1IZL - chains D and F of the 28 polymer chains in the assembly; structure by X-ray diffraction, 3.70 A resolution.

Chain D:
Molecule: Photosystem II: Subunit PsbD
From: Thermosynechococcus elongatus
Amino-acid sequence (352 residues; each row starts with the number of its first residue):
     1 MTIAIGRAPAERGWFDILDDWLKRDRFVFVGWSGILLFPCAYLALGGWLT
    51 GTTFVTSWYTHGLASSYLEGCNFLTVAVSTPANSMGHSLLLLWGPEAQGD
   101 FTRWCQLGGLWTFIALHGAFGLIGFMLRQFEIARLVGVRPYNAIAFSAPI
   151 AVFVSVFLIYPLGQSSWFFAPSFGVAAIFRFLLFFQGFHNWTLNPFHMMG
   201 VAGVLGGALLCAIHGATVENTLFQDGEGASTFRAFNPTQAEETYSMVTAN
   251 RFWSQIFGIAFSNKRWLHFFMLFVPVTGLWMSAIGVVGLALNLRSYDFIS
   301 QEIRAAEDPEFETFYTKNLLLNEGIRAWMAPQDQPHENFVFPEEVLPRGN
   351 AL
Not modelled in the structure: 1-33, 81-95, 164-168, 222-243
Small-molecule neighbours:
  - chlorophyll a (CLA), molecule 1: F113, L116, F120
  - chlorophyll a (CLA), molecule 2: V152, F173, F184, G187, F188, G200, V201
  - chlorophyll a (CLA), molecule 3: F173, A176, A177, R180
  - chlorophyll a (CLA), molecule 4: H197, M198, V201, A202
  - pheophytin a (PHO), molecule 1: I144, A145, A148, P149, G278, S282
  - pheophytin a (PHO), molecule 2: L205, A208, L209, A212, I213
  - PLA (2-[(3-hydroxy-2-methyl-5-phosphonooxymethyl-pyridin-4-ylmethyl)-amino]-2-methyl-succinic acid): I213, H214, T217, F257, K264
What the authors report for this chain:
  - binding site for chlorophyll a: H117, H197

Chain F:
Molecule: Photosystem II: Subunit PsbF
From: Thermosynechococcus elongatus
Amino-acid sequence (44 residues; numbered 1 to 44; the number before each row is that of its first residue):
     1 TSNTPNQEPVSYPIFTVRWVAVHTLAVPTIFFLGAIAAMQFIQR
Not modelled in the structure: 1-12, 43-44

How chain D and chain F interact:
Pairs across the interface - 5 pairs, chain D then chain F:
  Y42(D) - L25(F)
  F54(D) - F31(F)
  F54(D) - A35(F)
  S66(D) - M39(F)
  Y67(D) - A35(F)
Also at the interface, not in a pair above, chain F (6 interface residues in all): T24, I36

Summary:
Chain D and chain F form an interface of 4 and 6 residues respectively. Ligands of chain D: 4 copies of
chlorophyll a, pheophytin a and compound PLA. The paper reports a binding site for chlorophyll a at H117(D)
and H197(D).
Here chain D is Photosystem II: Subunit PsbD and chain F is Photosystem II: Subunit PsbF, both from
Thermosynechococcus elongatus. Entry 1IZL (Crystal Structure of Photosystem II) was determined by X-ray
diffraction.
